7BZI - chains G and F of the 4 polymer chains in the assembly; structure by X-ray diffraction, 1.94 A resolution.

# Chain G (and F)
Protein: Metallo-beta-lactamase PNGM-1
Source organism: uncultured bacterium
Notes: EC 3.5.2.6; chain F of this document is another copy of the same molecule, construct and numbering; everything in this record applies to it too
Reference sequence: A0A2U8UYM6 (A0A2U8UYM6_9BACT); residue numbers follow UniProt; this construct covers 2-373
Chain sequence (372 residues; row label = number of the first residue in the row):
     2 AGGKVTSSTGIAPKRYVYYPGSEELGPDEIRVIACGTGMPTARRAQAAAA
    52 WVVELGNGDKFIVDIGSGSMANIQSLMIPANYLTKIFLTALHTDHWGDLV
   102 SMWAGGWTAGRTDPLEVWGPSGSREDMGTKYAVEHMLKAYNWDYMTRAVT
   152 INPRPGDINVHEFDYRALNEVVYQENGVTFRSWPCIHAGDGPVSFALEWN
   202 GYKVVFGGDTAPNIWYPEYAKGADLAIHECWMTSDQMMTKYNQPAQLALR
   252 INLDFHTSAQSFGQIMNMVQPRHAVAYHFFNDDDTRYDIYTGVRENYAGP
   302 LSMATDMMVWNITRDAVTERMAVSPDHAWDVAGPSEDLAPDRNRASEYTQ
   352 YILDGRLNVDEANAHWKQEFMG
Unresolved in the structure: 2-7 (chain F: 2-5, 336-340)
Differences from the reference sequence: engineered mutation A91 (His in A0A2U8UYM6)
Ion coordination: Zn2+: H96, D210, H279
Reported in the primary citation:
  - mutagenesis - H91A: abolished binding to Zn2+

# Interface between chain G and chain F
Residue-residue contacts (23):
  N282(G) - Y288(F)
  D284(G) - T306(F)
  D284(G) - M309(F)
  D284(G) - E320(F)
  D284(G) - M322(F)
  D285(G) - E320(F)
  R287(G) - R287(F)
  R287(G) - Y288(F)  hydrogen bond
  Y288(G) - N282(F)
  Y288(G) - R287(F)
  Y288(G) - Y291(F)  hydrophobic
  Y288(G) - M304(F)
  D289(G) - Y291(F)  hydrogen bond
  Y291(G) - Y288(F)  hydrophobic
  Y291(G) - D289(F)  hydrogen bond
  Y291(G) - T292(F)
  T292(G) - Y291(F)
  M304(G) - Y288(F)
  T306(G) - D284(F)
  M309(G) - D284(F)
  E320(G) - D284(F)
  E320(G) - D285(F)
  M322(G) - D284(F)

# Summary
The chain G/chain F interface involves 13 residues from each chain; the contacts include 3 hydrogen bonds.
Polar pairs include R287(G)-Y288(F) and D289(G)-Y291(F). H96(G), D210(G) and H279(G) coordinate Zn2+. From the
paper: H91A of chain G abolishes binding to Zn2+.
Both chains are Metallo-beta-lactamase PNGM-1 (uncultured bacterium). Entry 7BZI (The mutant variant of
PNGM-1. H91 was substituted for alanine to study metal coordination) was determined by X-ray diffraction
together with 7WI1, 7BYQ, 7BZ1, 7BZ3 and 7BZ4 from the same study.
